PDB entry 4S1M | X-ray diffraction, 1.64 A resolution | chains A and B

# Chain A (and B)
Molecule: Pyridoxal kinase
Organism: Entamoeba histolytica
Notes: EC 2.7.1.35; chain B of this document is another copy of the same molecule, construct and numbering; everything in this record applies to it too
UniProt: C4LVZ4 (C4LVZ4_ENTHI); residue numbers follow UniProt; this construct covers 1-279
Chain sequence (287 residues; numbered 1 to 287; the number before each row is that of its first residue):
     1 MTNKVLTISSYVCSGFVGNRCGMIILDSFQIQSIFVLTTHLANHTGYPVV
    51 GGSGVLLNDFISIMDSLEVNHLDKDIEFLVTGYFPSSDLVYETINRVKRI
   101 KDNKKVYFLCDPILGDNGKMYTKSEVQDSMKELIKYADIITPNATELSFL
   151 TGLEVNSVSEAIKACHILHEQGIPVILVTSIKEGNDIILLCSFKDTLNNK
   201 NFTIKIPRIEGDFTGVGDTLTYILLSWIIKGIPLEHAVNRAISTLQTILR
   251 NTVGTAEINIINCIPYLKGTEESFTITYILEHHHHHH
Unresolved in the structure: 280-287 (chain B: 209-212, 280-287)
Construct notes: expression tag (280-287)
Modified / non-standard residues: Cys263 (s,s-(2-hydroxyethyl)thiocysteine; CME)

# How chain A and chain B interact
Residue-residue contacts (85; chain A residue first):
  Met1(A) - Phe16(B)  hydrophobic
  Met1(A) - Glu257(B)
  Met1(A) - Ile258(B)
  Met1(A) - Asn259(B)
  Asn3(A) - Ser14(B)  hydrogen bond
  Tyr11(A) - Met23(B)
  Tyr11(A) - Phe35(B)  hydrogen bond (side chain-backbone)
  Tyr11(A) - Leu37(B)
  Cys13(A) - Ile34(B)
  Cys13(A) - Phe35(B)  hydrogen bond (backbone-backbone)
  Cys13(A) - Val36(B)  hydrophobic
  Ser14(A) - Asn3(B)  hydrogen bond
  Ser14(A) - Leu67(B)
  Ser14(A) - Leu72(B)
  Phe16(A) - Met1(B)  hydrophobic
  Arg20(A) - Met23(B)
  Arg20(A) - Asp27(B)  salt bridge
  Arg20(A) - Phe35(B)
  Met23(A) - Arg20(B)
  Met23(A) - Met23(B)  hydrophobic
  Ile24(A) - Asp27(B)
  Asp27(A) - Arg20(B)  salt bridge
  Asp27(A) - Ile24(B)
  Asp27(A) - Ile261(B)
  Asp27(A) - Ile264(B)
  Gln30(A) - Ile261(B)  hydrogen bond (side chain-backbone)
  Gln30(A) - Asn262(B)  hydrogen bond (side chain-backbone)
  Gln30(A) - Pro265(B)
  Ile34(A) - Cys13(B)
  Phe35(A) - Tyr11(B)  hydrogen bond (backbone-side chain)
  Phe35(A) - Cys13(B)  hydrogen bond (backbone-backbone)
  Phe35(A) - Arg20(B)
  Val36(A) - Cys13(B)  hydrophobic
  Leu37(A) - Tyr11(B)
  Leu37(A) - Leu37(B)  hydrophobic
  Leu37(A) - His40(B)  hydrogen bond (backbone-side chain)
  His40(A) - Leu37(B)  hydrogen bond (side chain-backbone)
  His40(A) - Val55(B)
  His40(A) - Ile63(B)
  Ala42(A) - Ile63(B)
  Ala42(A) - Ser66(B)
  Ala42(A) - Leu67(B)
  Asn43(A) - Ser66(B)  hydrogen bond
  Asn43(A) - Asn70(B)  hydrogen bond
  Asn43(A) - Leu72(B)
  Tyr47(A) - Asn70(B)
  Tyr47(A) - Leu72(B)  hydrophobic
  Pro48(A) - Asn70(B)
  Val49(A) - Ser66(B)  hydrogen bond (backbone-side chain)
  Val49(A) - Asn70(B)  hydrogen bond (backbone-side chain)
  Val50(A) - Ser66(B)
  Gly51(A) - Ser62(B)
  Gly51(A) - Ser66(B)  hydrogen bond (backbone-side chain)
  Gly52(A) - Ser62(B)  hydrogen bond (backbone-side chain)
  Gly52(A) - Ile63(B)
  Ser53(A) - Asp59(B)  hydrogen bond
  Val55(A) - His40(B)
  Asp59(A) - Ser53(B)  hydrogen bond
  Ser62(A) - Gly51(B)
  Ser62(A) - Gly52(B)  hydrogen bond (side chain-backbone)
  Ile63(A) - His40(B)
  Ile63(A) - Ala42(B)
  Ile63(A) - Gly51(B)
  Ile63(A) - Gly52(B)
  Ser66(A) - Ala42(B)
  Ser66(A) - Asn43(B)  hydrogen bond
  Ser66(A) - Val49(B)  hydrogen bond (side chain-backbone)
  Ser66(A) - Val50(B)
  Ser66(A) - Gly51(B)  hydrogen bond (side chain-backbone)
  Leu67(A) - Ser14(B)
  Leu67(A) - Ala42(B)
  Asn70(A) - Asn43(B)  hydrogen bond
  Asn70(A) - Tyr47(B)
  Asn70(A) - Pro48(B)
  Asn70(A) - Val49(B)  hydrogen bond (side chain-backbone)
  Leu72(A) - Asn43(B)
  Leu72(A) - Tyr47(B)
  Glu257(A) - Met1(B)
  Ile258(A) - Met1(B)
  Asn259(A) - Met1(B)
  Ile261(A) - Asp27(B)
  Ile261(A) - Gln30(B)  hydrogen bond (backbone-side chain)
  Asn262(A) - Gln30(B)  hydrogen bond (backbone-side chain)
  Ile264(A) - Asp27(B)
  Pro265(A) - Gln30(B)
Other interface residues (no listed pair), chain A (44 interface residues in all): Ile31, Ser33, Leu41, Val69
Other interface residues (no listed pair), chain B (44 interface residues in all): Ile31, Ser33, Leu41, Val69

# Overview
The chain A/chain B interface involves 44 residues from each chain; the contacts include 26 hydrogen bonds and
2 salt bridges. Polar contacts include Arg20(A)-Asp27(B), Asn3(A)-Ser14(B) and Tyr11(A)-Phe35(B).
Chain A and chain B are both Pyridoxal kinase (Entamoeba histolytica); the structure, Crystal Structure of
Pyridoxal Kinase from Entamoeba histolytica, was determined by X-ray diffraction together with 4S1I and 4S1H
from the same study.
